7CGE - chains K and L of the 12 polymer chains in the assembly; structure by electron microscopy, 2.90 A resolution.

== Chain K (and L) ==
Name: Outer membrane lipid asymmetry maintenance protein MlaD
Organism: Escherichia coli (strain K12)
Notes: chain L of this document is another copy of the same molecule, construct and numbering; everything in this record applies to it too
Reference sequence: A0A6D2XU65 (A0A6D2XU65_ECOLI); residues 1-183 here = UniProt positions 1-183
Amino-acid sequence (183 residues; row label = number of the first residue in the row):
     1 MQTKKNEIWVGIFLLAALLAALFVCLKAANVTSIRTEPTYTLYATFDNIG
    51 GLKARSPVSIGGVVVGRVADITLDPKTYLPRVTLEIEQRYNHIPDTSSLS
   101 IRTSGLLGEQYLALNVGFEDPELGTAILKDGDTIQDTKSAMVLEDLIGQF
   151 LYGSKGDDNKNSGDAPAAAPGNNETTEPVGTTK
Unresolved in the structure: 1-3, 31-35, 153-183
Ligand contacts:
  - phosphatidylglycerol (PGW; (1R)-2-{[(S)-{[(2S)-2,3-dihydroxypropyl]oxy}(hydroxy)phosphoryl]oxy}-1-[(hexadecanoyloxy)methyl]ethyl (9Z)-octadec-9-enoate), molecule 1: L15, L18, L19
  - phosphatidylglycerol (PGW), molecule 2: L18, A21, L22, C25, L26
Reported in the primary citation:
  - binding site for phosphatidylglycerol: R55, R67, L106, L107

== Interface between chain K and chain L ==
Residue-residue contacts - 20 pairs, chain K then chain L:
  D47(K) with G61(L)
  N48(K) with G61(L)
  I49(K) with G61(L), hydrogen bond (backbone-backbone)
  I71(K) with V63(L), hydrophobic
  L73(K) with I60(L); V63(L), hydrophobic; V65(L), hydrophobic; Y90(L), hydrophobic
  Y78(K) with Y90(L); N91(L); H92(L), hydrogen bond (side chain-backbone); V116(L), hydrophobic
  P80(K) with G61(L)
  E144(K) with I101(L); R102(L); T103(L), hydrogen bond; M141(L)
  I147(K) with L146(L), hydrophobic
  L151(K) with L146(L); Q149(L)
Also at the interface, not in a pair above, chain K (13 interface residues in all): G50, L107, V142
Also at the interface, not in a pair above, chain L (19 interface residues in all): G62, R89, I93, L106, F150

== In short ==
The interface between chain K and chain L involves 13 residues on one side and 19 on the other, with 3
hydrogen bonds. Polar pairs include Y78(K)-H92(L), E144(K)-T103(L) and I49(K)-G61(L). Ligands of chain K:
phosphatidylglycerol. The paper reports a binding site for phosphatidylglycerol at R55(K), R67(K) and L106(K)
among others.
Chain K and chain L are both Outer membrane lipid asymmetry maintenance protein MlaD (Escherichia coli (strain
K12)); the structure, The overall structure of nucleotide free MlaFEDB complex, was determined by electron
microscopy (same publication as 7CGN and 7CH0).
